PDB entry 5GRG | X-ray diffraction, 1.94 A resolution | chains A and C of the 4 polymer chains in the assembly

Chain A:
Molecule: HLA class I histocompatibility antigen, A-11 alpha chain
Source organism: Homo sapiens
UniProtKB: P13746 (1A11_HUMAN); residues 1-275 here correspond to UniProt positions 25-299 (UniProt number = residue number + 24)
Sequence (275 residues; row label = number of the first residue in the row):
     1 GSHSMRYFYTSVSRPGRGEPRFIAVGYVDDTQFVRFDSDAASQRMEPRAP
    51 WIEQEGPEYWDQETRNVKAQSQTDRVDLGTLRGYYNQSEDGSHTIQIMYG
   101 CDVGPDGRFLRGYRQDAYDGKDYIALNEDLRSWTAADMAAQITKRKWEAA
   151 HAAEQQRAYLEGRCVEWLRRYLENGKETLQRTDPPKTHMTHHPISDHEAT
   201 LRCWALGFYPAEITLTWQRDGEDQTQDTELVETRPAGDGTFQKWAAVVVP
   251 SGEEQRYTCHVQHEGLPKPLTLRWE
Disordered / not traced: 275
Disulfides: C101-C164, C203-C259

Chain C:
Molecule: Epstein Barr Virus, Latent Membrane Protein 2 epitope
Sequence (6 residues; row label = number of the first residue in the row):
     1 SSCSSC
Disulfides: C3-C6

Chain A / chain C interface:
Contacting residue pairs (21):
  M5(A) - S1(C)
  Y7(A) - S1(C)  hydrogen bond (side chain-backbone)
  Y7(A) - S2(C)  hydrogen bond (side chain-backbone)
  Y9(A) - S2(C)
  E63(A) - S1(C)  hydrogen bond
  E63(A) - S2(C)  hydrogen bond
  N66(A) - S2(C)  hydrogen bond
  N66(A) - C3(C)
  N66(A) - S4(C)
  Q70(A) - C6(C)
  Y99(A) - S2(C)
  Y99(A) - C3(C)  hydrogen bond (side chain-backbone)
  R114(A) - C6(C)
  Q155(A) - S5(C)
  Y159(A) - S1(C)  hydrogen bond (side chain-backbone)
  Y159(A) - S2(C)
  Y159(A) - C3(C)
  R163(A) - S1(C)  hydrogen bond
  R163(A) - S2(C)
  W167(A) - S1(C)
  Y171(A) - S1(C)  hydrogen bond (side chain-backbone)
Other interface residues (no listed pair), chain A (17 interface residues in all): M45, Y59, Q62, Q156

Overview:
17 residues of chain A and 6 residues of chain C are in contact; the contacts include 9 hydrogen bonds. Among
the polar pairs are Y7(A)-S1(C), Y7(A)-S2(C) and E63(A)-S1(C).
Here chain A is HLA class I histocompatibility antigen, A-11 alpha chain (Homo sapiens) and chain C is Epstein
Barr Virus, Latent Membrane Protein 2 epitope. Entry 5GRG (Crystal structure of dual peptide from EBV in
complex with HLA-A*11:01) was determined by X-ray diffraction together with 5GRD and 5GSD from the same study.
